9DM0 - chains E and F of the 8 polymer chains in the assembly; structure by electron microscopy, 2.90 A resolution.

# Chain E (and F)
Name: Hemagglutinin
From: Influenza A virus (A/California/04/2009(H1N1))
Notes: chain F of this document is another copy of the same molecule, construct and numbering; everything in this record applies to it too
UniProtKB: R9RVT8 (R9RVT8_9INFA); the construct lacks a stretch of the UniProt sequence, so the offset changes along the chain: 10-55 = UniProt 17-62; 56-83 = UniProt 64-91; 84-92 = UniProt 93-101; 93-125 = UniProt 103-135; 3 more segments
Amino-acid sequence (324 residues; each row starts with the number of its first residue; a row labelled like 125A-125C holds insertion residues (125A, then the next letters in order)):
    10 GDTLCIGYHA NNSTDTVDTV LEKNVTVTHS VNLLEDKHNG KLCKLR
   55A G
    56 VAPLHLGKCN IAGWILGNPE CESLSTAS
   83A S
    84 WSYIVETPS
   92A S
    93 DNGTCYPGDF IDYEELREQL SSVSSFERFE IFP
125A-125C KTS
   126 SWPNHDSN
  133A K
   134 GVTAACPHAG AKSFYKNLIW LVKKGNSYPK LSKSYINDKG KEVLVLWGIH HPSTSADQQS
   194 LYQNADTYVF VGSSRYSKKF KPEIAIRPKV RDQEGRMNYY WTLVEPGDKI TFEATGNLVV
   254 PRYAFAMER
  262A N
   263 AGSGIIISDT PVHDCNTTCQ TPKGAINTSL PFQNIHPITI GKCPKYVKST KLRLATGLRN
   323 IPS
Cystine bridges: Cys52-Cys277, Cys64-Cys76, Cys97-Cys139, Cys281-Cys305
Covalent attachments: N-acetylglucosamine (NAG) linked to Asn21, Asn33, Asn94, Asn278, Asn289
Sequence notes: conflict Gly10 (Ala17 in R9RVT8), Ser186 (Pro200 in R9RVT8), Thr200 (Ala214 in R9RVT8)

# Chain E / chain F interface
Residue-residue contacts (15; chain E residue first):
  Glu216(E) - Lys212(F)  hydrogen bond (side chain-backbone)
  Ile217(E) - Lys212(F)  hydrogen bond (backbone-side chain)
  Ala218(E) - Phe203(F)  hydrophobic
  Ile219(E) - Phe203(F)
  Ile219(E) - Thr244(F)
  Ile219(E) - Glu246(F)
  Arg220(E) - Phe203(F)
  Arg220(E) - Ser210(F)  hydrogen bond
  Pro221(E) - Gly205(F)
  Pro221(E) - Ser206(F)
  Pro221(E) - Lys242(F)
  Pro221(E) - Thr244(F)
  Val223(E) - Ser207(F)
  Arg229(E) - Ser206(F)  hydrogen bond (side chain-backbone)
  Arg229(E) - Ser207(F)
Other interface residues (no listed pair), chain F (10 interface residues in all): Lys211

# In short
8 residues of chain E and 10 residues of chain F are in contact; the contacts include 4 hydrogen bonds. Polar
contacts include Glu216(E)-Lys212(F), Ile217(E)-Lys212(F) and Arg220(E)-Ser210(F). N-acetylglucosamine is
covalently linked to Asn21(E), Asn33(E), Asn94(E), Asn278(E) and Asn289(E).
Chain E and chain F are both Hemagglutinin (Influenza A virus (A/California/04/2009(H1N1))); the structure,
Cryo-EM structure of the SFV009 3G01 Fab in complex with A/California/04/2009, was determined by electron
microscopy.
